3DVO - chains A and B of the 4 polymer chains in the assembly; structure by X-ray diffraction, 1.89 A resolution.

Chain A (and B):
Molecule: SgraIR restriction enzyme
From: Streptomyces griseus
Notes: EC 3.1.21.4; engineered mutation(s): N63D; chain B of this document is another copy of the same molecule, construct and numbering; everything in this record applies to it too
UniProt: Q9F6L0 (Q9F6L0_STRGR); residues 2-339 here = UniProt positions 2-339
Chain sequence (338 residues; each row starts with the number of its first residue):
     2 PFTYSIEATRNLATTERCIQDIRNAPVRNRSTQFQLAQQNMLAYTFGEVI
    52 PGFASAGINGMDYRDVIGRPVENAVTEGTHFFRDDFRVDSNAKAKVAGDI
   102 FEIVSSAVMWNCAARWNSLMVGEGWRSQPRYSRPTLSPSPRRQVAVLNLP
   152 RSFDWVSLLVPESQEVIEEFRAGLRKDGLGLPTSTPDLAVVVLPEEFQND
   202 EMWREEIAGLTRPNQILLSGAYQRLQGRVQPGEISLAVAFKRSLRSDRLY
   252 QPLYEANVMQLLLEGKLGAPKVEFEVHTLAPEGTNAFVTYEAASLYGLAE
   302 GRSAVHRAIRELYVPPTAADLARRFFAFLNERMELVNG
Disordered / not traced: 302-305 (chain B: 303-304)
Sequence notes: cloning artifact (63)
Ion coordination: Ca2+ site 1: Glu103, Asn149, Leu150; Ca2+ site 2: Asp188, Phe241 (shared with 1 residue of chain F)
What the authors report for this chain:
  - Ca2+ coordination: Glu103

Chain A / chain B interface:
Pairs across the interface - 47 pairs, chain A then chain B:
  Asp90(A) - Ser91(B)
  Ser91(A) - Asp90(B)
  Asn92(A) - Asn92(B)
  Gly179(A) - Arg308(B)  hydrogen bond (backbone-side chain)
  Leu180(A) - Glu292(B)
  Leu180(A) - Ala294(B)  hydrophobic
  Leu180(A) - Val306(B)  hydrophobic
  Leu180(A) - His307(B)
  Leu180(A) - Arg308(B)
  Gly181(A) - Glu292(B)  hydrogen bond (backbone-backbone)
  Gly181(A) - Ala293(B)
  Gly181(A) - Ala294(B)  hydrogen bond (backbone-backbone)
  Leu182(A) - Leu296(B)  hydrophobic
  Pro183(A) - Val289(B)
  Tyr251(A) - Tyr251(B)
  Tyr251(A) - Gln252(B)
  Tyr251(A) - Tyr255(B)  hydrophobic
  Gln252(A) - Tyr251(B)
  Leu254(A) - Tyr255(B)
  Tyr255(A) - Tyr251(B)  hydrophobic
  Tyr255(A) - Leu254(B)
  Tyr255(A) - Asn258(B)
  Tyr255(A) - Ala293(B)
  Asn258(A) - Tyr255(B)
  Asn258(A) - Leu296(B)
  Leu262(A) - Leu296(B)  hydrophobic
  Leu262(A) - Leu299(B)  hydrophobic
  Val289(A) - Pro183(B)
  Glu292(A) - Leu180(B)
  Glu292(A) - Gly181(B)  hydrogen bond (backbone-backbone)
  Ala293(A) - Gly181(B)
  Ala293(A) - Pro183(B)
  Ala293(A) - Tyr255(B)
  Ala294(A) - Gly181(B)  hydrogen bond (backbone-backbone)
  Leu296(A) - Leu182(B)  hydrophobic
  Leu296(A) - Asn258(B)
  Leu296(A) - Leu262(B)  hydrophobic
  Leu296(A) - Tyr297(B)
  Tyr297(A) - Ala300(B)  hydrophobic
  Leu299(A) - Leu262(B)  hydrophobic
  Leu299(A) - Tyr297(B)
  Ala300(A) - Tyr297(B)  hydrophobic
  Ala300(A) - Ala300(B)  hydrophobic
  Ala300(A) - Glu301(B)
  Val306(A) - Leu180(B)  hydrophobic
  Arg308(A) - Gly179(B)  hydrogen bond (side chain-backbone)
  Arg308(A) - Leu180(B)
Also at the interface, not in a pair above, chain A (31 interface residues in all): Phe171, Leu175, Ser185, Asp248, Val259, Thr290, His307
Also at the interface, not in a pair above, chain B (32 interface residues in all): Phe171, Leu175, Ser185, Asp248, Val259, Thr290

Summary:
The interface between chain A and chain B involves 31 residues on one side and 32 on the other, with 6
hydrogen bonds. Among the polar pairs are Gly179(A)-Arg308(B), Gly181(A)-Glu292(B) and Gly181(A)-Ala294(B).
Asp188(A) and Phe241(A) form the Ca2+ site 2. Glu103(A), Asn149(A) and Leu150(A) form the Ca2+ site 1. From
the paper: Ca2+ coordination by Glu103(A).
Chain A and chain B are both SgraIR restriction enzyme (Streptomyces griseus); the structure, SgrAI with
cognate DNA and calcium bound, was determined by X-ray diffraction (same publication as 3DPG and 3DW9).
